Entry 6Y5E (electron microscopy, 3.15 A resolution); this record covers chains A and I of the 11 polymer chains in the assembly.

Chain A:
Molecule: Histone H3.2
Organism: Homo sapiens
UniProt: Q71DI3 (H32_HUMAN); residues 39-134 here = UniProt positions 39-134
Sequence (96 residues; numbered 39 to 134; the number before each row is that of its first residue):
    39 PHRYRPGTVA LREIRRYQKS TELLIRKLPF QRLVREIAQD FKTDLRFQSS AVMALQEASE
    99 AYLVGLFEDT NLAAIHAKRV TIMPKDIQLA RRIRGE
Differences from the reference sequence: conflict Ala-111 (Cys in Q71DI3)
Covalently attached groups: pentanedial (PTD) linked to Lys-80, Lys-116, Lys-123
Curated features (UniProtKB/Swiss-Prot):
  - modified residue: Tyr-42 (Phosphotyrosine), Lys-57 (N6,N6,N6-trimethyllysine), Ser-58 (Phosphoserine), Lys-65 (N6-(2-hydroxyisobutyryl)lysine), Lys-80 (N6,N6,N6-trimethyllysine), Thr-81 (Phosphothreonine), Ser-87 (Phosphoserine), Thr-108 (Phosphothreonine), Lys-116 (N6-acetyllysine), Lys-123 (N6-(2-hydroxyisobutyryl)lysine)

Chain I:
Molecule: 153-nt DNA strand
Sequence (153 nucleotides; numbered 1 to 153; the number before each row is that of its first residue):
     1 ATCCTGGAGA ATCCCGGTGC CGAGGCCGCT CAATTGGTCG TAGACAGCTC TAGCACCGCT
    61 TAAACGCACG TACGCGCTGT CCCCCGCGTT TTAACCGCCA AGGGGATTAC TCCCTAGTCT
   121 CCAGGCACGT GTCAGATATA TACATCCTGT GAT

Interface between chain A and chain I:
Contacting residue pairs - 22 pairs, chain A then chain I:
  Arg-41(A) with DC147(I), sugar contact
  Tyr-42(A) with DC146(I), phosphate contact; DC147(I), phosphate contact
  Arg-43(A) with DA72(I), salt bridge to the phosphate; DC147(I), hydrogen bond to the phosphate; DT148(I), salt bridge to the phosphate
  Thr-46(A) with DC146(I), phosphate contact; DC147(I), hydrogen bond to the phosphate
  Arg-64(A) with DA63(I), sugar contact
  Arg-73(A) with DC54(I), salt bridge to the phosphate
  Arg-84(A) with DG53(I), phosphate contact; DC54(I), sugar contact
  Phe-85(A) with DG53(I), sugar contact; DC54(I), hydrogen bond to the phosphate
  Gln-86(A) with DG53(I), phosphate contact
  Ser-87(A) with DG53(I), phosphate contact
  Arg-117(A) with DG74(I), phosphate contact; DC75(I), phosphate contact
  Val-118(A) with DG74(I), hydrogen bond to the phosphate
  Thr-119(A) with DC73(I), phosphate contact; DG74(I), hydrogen bond to the phosphate
  Met-121(A) with DC75(I), phosphate contact
Interface residues without a listed pair, chain A (16 interface residues in all): His-40, Lys-116
Interface residues without a listed pair, chain I (11 interface residues in all): DA64

Summary:
16 residues of chain A face 11 of chain I across their interface; the contacts include 5 hydrogen bonds and 3
salt bridges. Polar pairs include Arg-43(A)/DC147(I), Thr-46(A)/DC147(I) and Phe-85(A)/DC54(I). Pentanedial is
covalently linked to Lys-80(A), Lys-116(A) and Lys-123(A).
Here chain A is Histone H3.2 (Homo sapiens) and chain I is a 153-nt DNA strand. Entry 6Y5E (Structure of human
cGAS (K394E) bound to the nucleosome (focused refinement of cGAS-NCP subcomplex)) was determined by electron
microscopy together with 6Y5D from the same study.
